8WTA - chains A and B of the 4 polymer chains in the assembly; structure by electron microscopy, 2.90 A resolution.

== Chain A (and B) ==
Protein: Toll-like receptor 4
From: Homo sapiens
Notes: chain B of this document is another copy of the same molecule, construct and numbering; everything in this record applies to it too
Reference sequence: O00206 (TLR4_HUMAN); residues 27-631 here = UniProt positions 27-631
Sequence (605 residues; each row starts with the number of its first residue):
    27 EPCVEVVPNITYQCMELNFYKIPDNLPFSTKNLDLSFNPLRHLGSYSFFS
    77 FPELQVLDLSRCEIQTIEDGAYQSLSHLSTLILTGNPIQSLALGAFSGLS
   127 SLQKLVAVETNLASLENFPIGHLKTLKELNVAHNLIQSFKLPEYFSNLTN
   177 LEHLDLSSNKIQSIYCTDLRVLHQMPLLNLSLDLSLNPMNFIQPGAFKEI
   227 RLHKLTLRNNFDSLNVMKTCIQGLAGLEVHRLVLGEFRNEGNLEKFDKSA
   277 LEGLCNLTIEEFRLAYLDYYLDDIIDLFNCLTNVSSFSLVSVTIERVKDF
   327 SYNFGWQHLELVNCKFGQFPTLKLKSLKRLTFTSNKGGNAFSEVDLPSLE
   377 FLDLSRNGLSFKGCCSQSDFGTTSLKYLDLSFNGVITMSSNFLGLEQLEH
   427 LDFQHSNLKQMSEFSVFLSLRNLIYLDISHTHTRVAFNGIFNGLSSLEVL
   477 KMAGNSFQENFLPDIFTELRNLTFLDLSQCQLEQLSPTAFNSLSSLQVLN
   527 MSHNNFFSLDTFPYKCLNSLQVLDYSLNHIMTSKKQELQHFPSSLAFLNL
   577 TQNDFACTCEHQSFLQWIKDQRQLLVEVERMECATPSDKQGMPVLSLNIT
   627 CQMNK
Unresolved in the structure: 628-631
Cystine bridges: Cys29-Cys40, Cys281-Cys306, Cys390-Cys391, Cys583-Cys609, Cys585-Cys627
Covalent attachments: glycan linked to Asn205, Asn497; N-acetylglucosamine (NAG) linked to Asn526, Asn575
Curated features (UniProtKB/Swiss-Prot):
  - glycosylation (N-linked (GlcNAc...) asparagine): Asn35, Asn173, Asn205, Asn282, Asn309, Asn497, Asn526, Asn575, Asn624, Asn630
  - natural variant: Asp299 (D299G: In allele TLR4*B), Thr399 (T399I: In allele TLR4*B)
  - mutagenesis: His431 (H431A: Partially diminishes NF-kappa-B activation induced by Ni(2+). Strongly reduces NF-kappa-B activation induced by Ni(2+); when associated with A-456 or A-458), His456 (H456A: Partially diminishes NF-kappa-B activation induced by Ni(2+). Strongly reduces NF-kappa-B activation induced by Ni(2+); when associated with A-431 ...), His458 (H458A: Partially diminishes NF-kappa-B activation induced by Ni(2+). Strongly reduces NF-kappa-B activation induced by Ni(2+); when associated with A-431 ...), Asn526 (N526A: Abolishes LPS-response and prevents the cell surface expression), Asn575 (N575A: Abolishes LPS-response and prevents the cell surface expression)

== How chain A and chain B interact ==
Residue-residue contacts - 15 pairs, chain A then chain B:
  Gly363(A) - Lys388(B)  hydrogen bond (backbone-side chain)
  Asn365(A) - Lys388(B)
  Lys388(A) - Gly363(B)
  Lys388(A) - Asn365(B)
  Asn433(A) - Asn433(B)
  Asn433(A) - His458(B)
  His458(A) - His458(B)  hydrogen bond
  Gln507(A) - Gln507(B)
  Glu509(A) - His555(B)  salt bridge
  Asn531(A) - Asn531(B)
  Phe533(A) - Phe533(B)  hydrophobic
  His555(A) - Glu509(B)  salt bridge
  His555(A) - Phe533(B)
  Met557(A) - Met557(B)  hydrophobic
  Glu586(A) - Glu586(B)
Other interface residues (no listed pair), chain A (13 interface residues in all): Val411
Other interface residues (no listed pair), chain B (13 interface residues in all): Val411

== Overview ==
Chain A and chain B each contribute 13 residues to their interface, with 2 hydrogen bonds and 2 salt bridges.
Among the polar pairs are Glu509(A)-His555(B), Gly363(A)-Lys388(B) and His458(A)-His458(B). Covalently linked
N-acetylglucosamine: at Asn205(A), Asn497(A), Asn526(A) and Asn575(A).
Chain A and chain B are both Toll-like receptor 4 (Homo sapiens); the structure, Cryo-EM Structure of Human
TLR4/MD-2/DLAM3 Complex, was determined by electron microscopy together with 9J03, 8WRY, 8WSA, 8WQT and 8WO1
from the same study.
